Entry 1ZDK (X-ray diffraction, 2.86 A resolution); this record covers chains S and C of the 5 polymer chains in the assembly.

Chain S:
Molecule: 19-nt RNA strand
Sequence (19 nucleotides; numbered 3 to 21; the number before each row is that of its first residue):
     3 ACAUGAGGAU CACCCAUGU

Chain C:
Name: Protein (MS2 protein capsid)
From: Enterobacterio phage MS2
UniProt: P03612 (COAT_BPMS2); residues 1-129 here = UniProt positions 1-129
Chain sequence (129 residues; each row starts with the number of its first residue):
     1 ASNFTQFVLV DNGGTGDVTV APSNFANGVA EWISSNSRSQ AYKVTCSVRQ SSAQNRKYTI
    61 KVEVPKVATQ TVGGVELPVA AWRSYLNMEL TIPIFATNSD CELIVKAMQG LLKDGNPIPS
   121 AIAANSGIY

Chain S / chain C interface:
Contacting residue pairs (14; chain S residue first):
  A5(S) - Ser51(C)  phosphate contact
  U6(S) - Lys57(C)  salt bridge to the phosphate
  A11(S) - Asn87(C)  base contact
  U12(S) - Tyr85(C)  sugar contact
  C13(S) - Glu63(C)  hydrogen bond to the sugar
  C13(S) - Tyr85(C)  stacking on the base
  C13(S) - Asn87(C)  hydrogen bond to the base
  A14(S) - Val29(C)  base contact
  A14(S) - Lys43(C)  salt bridge to the phosphate
  A14(S) - Thr45(C)  hydrogen bond to the base
  A14(S) - Cys46(C)  base contact
  A14(S) - Ser47(C)  hydrogen bond to the base
  A14(S) - Thr59(C)  hydrogen bond to the base
  A14(S) - Lys61(C)  base contact
Also at the interface, not in a pair above, chain S (7 interface residues in all): C4
Also at the interface, not in a pair above, chain C (14 interface residues in all): Ile60, Arg83

Summary:
The interface between chain S and chain C involves 7 residues on one side and 14 on the other; the contacts
include 5 hydrogen bonds, 2 salt bridges and 1 aromatic stacking contact. Polar contacts include
C13(S)-Asn87(C), A14(S)-Thr45(C) and A14(S)-Ser47(C).
Chain S is a 19-nt RNA strand and chain C is Protein (MS2 protein capsid) (Enterobacterio phage MS2); the
structure, Structure of bacteriophage coat protein-loop RNA complex, was determined by X-ray diffraction (same
publication as 1ZDJ).
